8OW4 - chains A and H of the 3 polymer chains in the assembly; structure by X-ray diffraction, 2.75 A resolution.

Chain A:
Name: Nuclear factor of activated T-cells, cytoplasmic 2
Organism: Homo sapiens
UniProt: Q13469 (NFAC2_HUMAN); numbering as in UniProt (aligned over 391-678)
Chain sequence (298 residues; row label = number of the first residue in the row):
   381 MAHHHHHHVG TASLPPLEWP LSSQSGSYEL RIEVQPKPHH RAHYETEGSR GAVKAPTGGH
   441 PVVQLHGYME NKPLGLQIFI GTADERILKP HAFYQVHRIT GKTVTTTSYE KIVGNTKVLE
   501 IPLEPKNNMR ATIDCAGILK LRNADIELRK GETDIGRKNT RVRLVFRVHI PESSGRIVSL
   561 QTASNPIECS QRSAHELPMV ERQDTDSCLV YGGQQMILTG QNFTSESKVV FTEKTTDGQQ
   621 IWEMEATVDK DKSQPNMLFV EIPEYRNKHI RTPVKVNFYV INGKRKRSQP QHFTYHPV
Not modelled in the structure: 381-394, 481-483, 554-555, 585-596, 604-605, 614-621, 629-632, 634-652, 664-665, 672-678
Construct notes: initiating methionine (381); expression tag (382-390)
Curated features (UniProtKB/Swiss-Prot):
  - DNA-binding region: Arg421 to Gly428
  - motif: Lys664 to Lys666 (Nuclear localization signal)

Chain H:
Molecule: 15-nt DNA strand
Sequence (15 nucleotides; row label = number of the first residue in the row):
  5001 AACTATTTTT CCAGC

Interface between chain A and chain H:
Contacting residue pairs (20):
  Tyr424(A) with DT5008(H), sugar contact; DT5009(H), hydrogen bond to the phosphate; DT5010(H), base contact
  Thr426(A) with DT5010(H), hydrogen bond to the phosphate
  Glu427(A) with DT5010(H), base contact; DC5011(H), hydrogen bond to the base
  Arg430(A) with DC5011(H), base contact
  Lys520(A) with DT5009(H), salt bridge to the phosphate
  Arg522(A) with DT5009(H), phosphate contact; DT5010(H), salt bridge to the phosphate
  Asn523(A) with DT5008(H), phosphate contact; DT5009(H), hydrogen bond to the phosphate
  Arg537(A) with DT5007(H), sugar contact; DT5008(H), phosphate contact
  Lys538(A) with DT5007(H), salt bridge to the phosphate; DT5008(H), hydrogen bond to the phosphate
  Thr540(A) with DT5008(H), phosphate contact
  Arg572(A) with DT5006(H), sugar contact; DT5007(H), salt bridge to the phosphate; DT5008(H), base contact
Also at the interface, not in a pair above, chain A (16 interface residues in all): Arg421, Leu521, Ala524, Gly536, Gln571

Overview:
16 residues of chain A face 6 of chain H across their interface, with 5 hydrogen bonds and 4 salt bridges.
Polar pairs include Glu427(A)-DC5011(H), Tyr424(A)-DT5009(H) and Thr426(A)-DT5010(H). From UniProt: a
DNA-binding region on chain A.
Chain A is Nuclear factor of activated T-cells, cytoplasmic 2 (Homo sapiens) and chain H is a 15-nt DNA
strand; the structure, 2.75 angstrom crystal structure of human NFAT1 with bound DNA, was determined by X-ray
diffraction.
